PDB entry 8R3G | electron microscopy, 4.40 A resolution (low resolution: residue-level contacts below are approximate; hydrogen-bond / salt-bridge calls are withheld) | chains F and B of the 6 polymer chains in the assembly

[Chain F]
Molecule: operator DNA
Sequence (45 nucleotides; numbered 1 to 45; the number before each row is that of its first residue):
     1 TTGCTGGACA TTATATGTCC CGCTATGACA AAAAACGTCC CGTCA
Disordered / not traced: 1-2, 44-45

[Chain B]
Molecule: Central glycolytic genes regulator
Organism: Bacillus subtilis
Reference sequence: O32253 (CGGR_BACSU); numbering as in UniProt (aligned over 1-340)
Chain sequence (346 residues; row label = number of the first residue in the row; numbers below 1 keep their minus sign (Gly-5 is residue -5)):
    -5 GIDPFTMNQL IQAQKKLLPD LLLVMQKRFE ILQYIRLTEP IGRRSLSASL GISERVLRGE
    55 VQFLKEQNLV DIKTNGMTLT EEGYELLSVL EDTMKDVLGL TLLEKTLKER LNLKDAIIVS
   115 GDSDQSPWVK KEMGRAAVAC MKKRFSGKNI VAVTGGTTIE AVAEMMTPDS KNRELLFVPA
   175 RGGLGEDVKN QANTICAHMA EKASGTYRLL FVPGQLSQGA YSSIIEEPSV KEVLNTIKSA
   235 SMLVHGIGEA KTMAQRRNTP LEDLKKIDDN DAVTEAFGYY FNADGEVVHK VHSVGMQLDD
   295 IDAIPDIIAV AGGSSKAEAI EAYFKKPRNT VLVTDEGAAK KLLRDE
Disordered / not traced: -5 to 0, 180-182, 339-340
Construct notes: expression tag (-5 to 0)
Modified residues: Mse1, Mse19, Mse71, Mse88, Mse127, Mse135, Mse159, Mse160, Mse193, Mse236, Mse247, Mse290 (selenomethionine; parent Met)
UniProt features mapped onto this chain:
  - DNA-binding region: Arg37 to Gln56 (H-T-H motif)
  - binding site (beta-D-fructose 1,6-bisphosphate): Gly149 to Thr152, Arg175, Gln185, Arg250, Arg251, Glu269, Lys310
What the authors report for this chain:
  - binding site for operator DNA: Arg37, Arg38, Arg52
  - binding site for operator DNA (chain F): Arg49

[Interface between chain F and chain B]
Contacting residue pairs (17):
  DC23(F) with Arg38(B)
  DT24(F) with Gly36(B); Arg38(B); Ser39(B); Thr68(B); Gly70(B)
  DA25(F) with Gly36(B); Arg37(B); Ile66(B); Lys67(B); Gly70(B)
  DT26(F) with Arg37(B); Arg52(B); Ile66(B)
  DG27(F) with Arg52(B)
  DA28(F) with Arg49(B); Arg52(B)
Also at the interface, not in a pair above, chain B (13 interface residues in all): Lys59, Asn69, Mse71

[Summary]
6 residues of chain F face 13 of chain B across their interface. From UniProt: 10 beta-D-fructose
1,6-bisphosphate-binding residues on chain B. The paper reports a binding site for operator DNA at Arg37(B),
Arg38(B) and Arg52(B); a binding site for operator DNA (chain F) at Arg49(B).
Chain F is operator DNA and chain B is Central glycolytic genes regulator (Bacillus subtilis); the structure,
Central glycolytic genes regulator (CggR) bound to DNA operator, was determined by electron microscopy (same
publication as 8R7Y).
